3C1B - chains C and I of the 10 polymer chains in the assembly; structure by X-ray diffraction, 2.20 A resolution.

== Chain C ==
Protein: Histone H2A type 1
Source organism: Xenopus laevis
Reference sequence: P06897 (H2A1_XENLA); residues 801-929 here correspond to UniProt positions 2-130 (UniProt number = residue number - 799)
Chain sequence (129 residues; row label = number of the first residue in the row):
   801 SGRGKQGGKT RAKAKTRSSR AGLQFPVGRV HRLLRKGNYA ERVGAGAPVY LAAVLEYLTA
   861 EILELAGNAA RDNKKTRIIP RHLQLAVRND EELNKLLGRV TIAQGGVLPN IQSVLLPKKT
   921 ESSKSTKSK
Not modelled in the structure: 801-813, 920-929
Construct notes: conflict Arg899 (Gly100 in P06897), Ser923 (Ala124 in P06897), Thr926 (Ala127 in P06897)
Curated features (UniProtKB/Swiss-Prot):
  - modified residue: Ser801 (N-acetylserine), Lys805 (N6-(2-hydroxyisobutyryl)lysine), Lys809 (N6-(2-hydroxyisobutyryl)lysine), Lys836 (N6-(2-hydroxyisobutyryl)lysine), Lys874 (N6-(2-hydroxyisobutyryl)lysine), Lys875 (N6-(2-hydroxyisobutyryl)lysine), Lys895 (N6-(2-hydroxyisobutyryl)lysine), Gln904 (N5-methylglutamine), Lys918 (N6-(2-hydroxyisobutyryl)lysine)
  - cross-link (Glycyl lysine isopeptide (Lys-Gly)): Lys813 (interchain with G-Cter in ubiquitin), Lys815 (interchain with G-Cter in ubiquitin), Lys919 (interchain with G-Cter in ubiquitin)

== Chain I ==
Molecule: Palindromic 146bp Human Alpha satellite DNA
Sequence (146 nucleotides; each row starts with the number of its first residue):
     1 ATCAATATCC ACCTGCAGAT TCTACCAAAA GTGTATTTGG AAACTGCTCC ATCAAAAGGC
    61 ATGTTCAGCG GAATTCCGCT GAACATGCCT TTTGATGGAG CAGTTTCCAA ATACACTTTT
   121 GGTAGAATCT GCAGGTGGAT ATTGAT

== Chain C / chain I interface ==
Residue-residue contacts (14; chain C residue first):
  Ala814(C) with DG31(I), phosphate contact; DT32(I), phosphate contact
  Lys815(C) with DG31(I), phosphate contact; DT32(I), phosphate contact
  Thr816(C) with DG31(I), phosphate contact
  Arg817(C) with DG31(I), salt bridge to the phosphate
  Arg820(C) with DT32(I), salt bridge to the phosphate
  Gly828(C) with DA30(I), phosphate contact
  Arg829(C) with DA30(I), hydrogen bond to the phosphate
  Arg832(C) with DA29(I), phosphate contact; DA30(I), salt bridge to the phosphate
  Arg842(C) with DG39(I), sugar contact
  Lys874(C) with DA11(I), salt bridge to the phosphate
  Arg877(C) with DA19(I), sugar contact
Interface residues without a listed pair, chain C (13 interface residues in all): Ser818, Glu841

== Overview ==
13 residues of chain C face 7 of chain I across their interface; the contacts include 1 hydrogen bond and 4
salt bridges. Polar pairs include Arg829(C)-DA30(I), Arg817(C)-DG31(I) and Arg820(C)-DT32(I).
Here chain C is Histone H2A type 1 (Xenopus laevis) and chain I is Palindromic 146bp Human Alpha satellite
DNA. Entry 3C1B (The effect of H3 K79 dimethylation and H4 K20 trimethylation on nucleosome and chromatin
structure) was determined by X-ray diffraction, deposited together with 3C1C.
